PDB entry 8J99 | electron microscopy, 2.87 A resolution | chains D and G of the 12 polymer chains in the assembly

[Chain D (and G)]
Molecule: Methylcrotonoyl-CoA carboxylase beta chain, mitochondrial
From: Homo sapiens
Notes: EC 6.4.1.4; chain G of this document is another copy of the same molecule, construct and numbering; everything in this record applies to it too
UniProtKB: Q9HCC0 (MCCB_HUMAN); numbering as in UniProt (aligned over 1-563)
Sequence (563 residues; row label = number of the first residue in the row):
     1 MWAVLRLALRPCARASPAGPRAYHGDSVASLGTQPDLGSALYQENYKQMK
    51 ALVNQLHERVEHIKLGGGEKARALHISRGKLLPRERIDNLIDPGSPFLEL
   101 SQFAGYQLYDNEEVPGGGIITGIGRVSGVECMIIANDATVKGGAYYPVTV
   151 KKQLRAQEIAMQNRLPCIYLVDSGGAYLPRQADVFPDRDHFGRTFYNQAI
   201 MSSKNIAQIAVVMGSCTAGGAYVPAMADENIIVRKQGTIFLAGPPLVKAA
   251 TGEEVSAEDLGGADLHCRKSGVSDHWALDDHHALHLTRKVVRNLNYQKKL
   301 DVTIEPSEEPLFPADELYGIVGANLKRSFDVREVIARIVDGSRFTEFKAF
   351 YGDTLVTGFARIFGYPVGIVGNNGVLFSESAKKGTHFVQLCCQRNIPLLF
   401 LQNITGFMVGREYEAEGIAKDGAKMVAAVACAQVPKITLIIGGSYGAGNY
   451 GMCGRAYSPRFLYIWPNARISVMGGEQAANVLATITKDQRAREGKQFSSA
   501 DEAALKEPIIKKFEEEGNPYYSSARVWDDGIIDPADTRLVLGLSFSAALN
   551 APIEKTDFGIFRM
Disordered / not traced: 1-22, 236-262
Small-molecule neighbours:
  - TW3 (S-[2-[3-[[(2R)-4-[[[(2S,3S,4S,5S)-5-(6-aminopurin-9-yl)-4-oxidanyl-3-phosphonooxy-oxolan-2-yl]methoxy-oxidanyl-phosphoryl]oxy-oxidanyl-phosphoryl]oxy-3,3-dimethyl-2-oxidanyl-butanoyl]amino]propanoylamino]ethyl] 3-methylbut-2-enethioate), molecule 1: Arg-78, Lys-141, Gly-142, Ala-144, Gly-174, Gly-175, Ala-176, Tyr-177, Leu-178, Pro-179, Phe-185, Phe-191, Thr-217, Ala-218, Gly-219
  - TW3, molecule 2: Gly-446, Ala-447, Tyr-450, Val-472, Met-473, Val-481, Leu-482, Ile-485, Gln-489, Arg-492
Swiss-Prot annotation at these positions:
  - region: Arg-343 to Asn-372 (Acyl-CoA binding)
  - modified residue: Lys-70 (N6-acetyllysine), Lys-141 (N6-succinyllysine), Lys-495 (N6-acetyllysine), Lys-511 (N6-acetyllysine)
  - natural variant: Ser-39 (S39F: In MCC2D), Gly-68 (G68V: In MCC2D; uncertain significance), Glu-99 (E99Q: In MCC2D), Ser-101 (S101F: In MCC2D), Gly-105 (G105R: In MCC2D; uncertain significance), Gly-118 (deletion: In MCC2D), Cys-131 (C131F: In MCC2D), Thr-139 (T139I: In MCC2D), Tyr-146 (Y146N: In MCC2D), Lys-152 (K152T: In MCC2D), Arg-155 (R155Q: In MCC2D; R155W: In MCC2D), Asn-163 (N163D: In MCC2D; uncertain significance), 42 further natural variant entries in UniProt

[Interface between chain D and chain G]
Residue-residue contacts (33):
  Asp-92(D) / Tyr-23(G)  hydrogen bond (side chain-backbone)
  Pro-93(D) / Tyr-23(G)
  Ser-127(D) / Tyr-23(G)
  Gly-128(D) / Tyr-23(G)
  Ser-202(D) / Gln-393(G)  hydrogen bond (backbone-side chain)
  Asn-205(D) / Gln-393(G)  hydrogen bond (side chain-backbone)
  Asp-228(D) / His-386(G)
  Asp-228(D) / Gln-393(G)
  Glu-229(D) / Arg-394(G)  salt bridge
  Lys-269(D) / Tyr-351(G)
  Gly-271(D) / Lys-348(G)  hydrogen bond (backbone-side chain)
  Gly-271(D) / Tyr-351(G)
  Ser-273(D) / Lys-348(G)
  Asp-274(D) / Phe-347(G)
  Asp-274(D) / Lys-348(G)  hydrogen bond (backbone-backbone)
  His-275(D) / Glu-346(G)
  Trp-276(D) / Phe-350(G)  hydrophobic
  His-285(D) / Asp-26(G)  salt bridge
  His-285(D) / Ser-27(G)  hydrogen bond (side chain-backbone)
  Arg-288(D) / Tyr-23(G)
  Arg-288(D) / Asp-26(G)  salt bridge
  Lys-289(D) / Val-28(G)
  Lys-289(D) / Thr-345(G)
  Arg-292(D) / His-24(G)
  Arg-292(D) / Asp-26(G)  salt bridge
  Asn-293(D) / Thr-345(G)
  Asn-293(D) / Arg-394(G)  hydrogen bond (backbone-side chain)
  Leu-294(D) / Arg-394(G)
  Asn-295(D) / Thr-303(G)  hydrogen bond
  Asn-295(D) / Arg-394(G)  hydrogen bond (side chain-backbone)
  Asn-295(D) / Asn-395(G)  hydrogen bond (side chain-backbone)
  Asn-295(D) / Ile-396(G)
  Tyr-296(D) / Thr-303(G)
Other interface residues (no listed pair), chain D (26 interface residues in all): Cys-267, Arg-268, Ser-270, Gln-297
Other interface residues (no listed pair), chain G (22 interface residues in all): Val-302, Glu-305, Ala-349, Phe-359, Leu-390

[In short]
26 residues of chain D and 22 residues of chain G are in contact; the contacts include 10 hydrogen bonds and 4
salt bridges. Among the polar pairs are Glu-229(D)/Arg-394(G), His-285(D)/Asp-26(G) and Arg-288(D)/Asp-26(G).
Chain D binds compound TW3.
Both chains are Methylcrotonoyl-CoA carboxylase beta chain, mitochondrial (Homo sapiens). Entry 8J99 (Human
3-methylcrotonyl-CoA carboxylase in BCS-mcoa state) was determined by electron microscopy.
